PDB entry 8APA | electron microscopy, 3.70 A resolution | chains A1 and D1 of the 42 polymer chains in the assembly

[Chain A1]
Molecule: ATP synthase subunit alpha, mitochondrial
Organism: Trypanosoma brucei brucei
Reference sequence: Q9GS23 (ATPA_TRYBB); numbering as in UniProt (aligned over 1-584)
Sequence (584 residues; each row starts with the number of its first residue):
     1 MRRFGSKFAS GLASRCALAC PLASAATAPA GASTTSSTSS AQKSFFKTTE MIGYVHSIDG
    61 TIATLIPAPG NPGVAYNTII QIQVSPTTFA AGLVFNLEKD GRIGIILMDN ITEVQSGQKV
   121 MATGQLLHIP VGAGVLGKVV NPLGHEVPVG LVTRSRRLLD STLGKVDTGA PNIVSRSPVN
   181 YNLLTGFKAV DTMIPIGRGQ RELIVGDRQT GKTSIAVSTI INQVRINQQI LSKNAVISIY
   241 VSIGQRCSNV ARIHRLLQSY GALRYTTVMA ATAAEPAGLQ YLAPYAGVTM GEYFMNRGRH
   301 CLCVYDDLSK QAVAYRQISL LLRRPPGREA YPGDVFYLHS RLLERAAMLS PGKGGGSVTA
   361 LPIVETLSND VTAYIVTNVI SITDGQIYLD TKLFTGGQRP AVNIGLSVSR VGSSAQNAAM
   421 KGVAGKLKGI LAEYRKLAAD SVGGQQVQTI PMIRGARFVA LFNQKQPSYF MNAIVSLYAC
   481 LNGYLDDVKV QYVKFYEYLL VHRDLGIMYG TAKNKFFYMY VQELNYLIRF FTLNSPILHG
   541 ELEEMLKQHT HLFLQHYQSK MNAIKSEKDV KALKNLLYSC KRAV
Not modelled in the structure: 1-44, 151-160
Ion coordination: Mg2+: Thr-213 (together with ATP)
Ligand contacts: ATP (adenosine-5'-triphosphate): Arg-208, Gln-209, Thr-210, Gly-211, Lys-212, Thr-213, Ser-214, Phe-394, Arg-399, Pro-400, Gln-464, Lys-465
UniProt features mapped onto this chain:
  - binding site (ATP): Asp-207 to Ser-214, Gln-464
  - site: Leu-159, Asp-160 (Cleavage), Ser-407 (Required for activity)

[Chain D1]
Molecule: ATP synthase subunit beta, mitochondrial
Organism: Trypanosoma brucei brucei
Notes: EC 7.1.2.2
Reference sequence: Q9GPE9 (ATPB_TRYBB); residue numbers follow UniProt; this construct covers 1-519
Sequence (519 residues; each row starts with the number of its first residue):
     1 MLTRFRSAVL RGAVSITGAR AASTAPVADH KGRVGHVSQV IGAVVDVHFA DGVPPVLTAL
    61 DVVDKLGRDE PLTLEIVQHL DAHTGRCIAM QTTDLLKLKA KVVSTGGNIS VPVGRETLGR
   121 IFNVLGDAID QRGPVGEKLR MPIHAVAPKL ADQAAEDAVL TTGIKVIDLI LPYCKGGKIG
   181 LFGGAGVGKT VIIMELINNV AKGHGGFSVF AGVGERTREG TDLYLEMMQS KVIDLKGESK
   241 CVLVYGQMNE PPGARARVAQ SALTMAEYFR DVEGQDVLLF IDNIFRFTQA NSEVSALLGR
   301 IPAAVGYQPT LAEDLGQLQE RITSTTKGSI TSVQAVYVPA DDITDPAPAT TFSHLDATTV
   361 LDRAVAESGI YPAVNPLECA SRIMDPDVIS VDHYNVAQDV VQMLTKYREL QDIIAVLGID
   421 ELSEEDKLIV DRARKLVKFL SQPFQVAEVF TGMTGHYVQL DDTIDSFSGL LMGTYDQVPE
   481 MAFYMVGGIN SVLEKAKKMA EEAAELEKMR RARVAQASS
Not modelled in the structure: 1-26, 514-519
Ion coordination: Mg2+: Thr-190 (together with ADP)
Ligand contacts: ADP (adenosine-5'-diphosphate): Gly-184, Ala-185, Gly-186, Val-187, Gly-188, Lys-189, Thr-190, Val-191, Glu-219, Tyr-371, Phe-444, Ala-447, Phe-450, Thr-451
UniProt features mapped onto this chain:
  - binding site (ATP): Gly-184 to Val-191, Arg-216

[Interface between chain A1 and chain D1]
Contacting residue pairs (71; chain A1 residue first):
  His-56(A1) / His-79(D1)
  His-56(A1) / Leu-80(D1)
  His-56(A1) / Asp-81(D1)
  His-56(A1) / Ala-82(D1)
  Ser-57(A1) / His-79(D1)  hydrogen bond (side chain-backbone)
  Ser-57(A1) / Leu-80(D1)
  Ile-58(A1) / Gln-78(D1)
  Ile-58(A1) / His-79(D1)  hydrogen bond (backbone-backbone)
  Asp-59(A1) / Gln-78(D1)  hydrogen bond
  Asp-59(A1) / Arg-300(D1)  salt bridge
  Thr-61(A1) / Glu-313(D1)
  Gln-115(A1) / Pro-55(D1)
  Ser-116(A1) / His-79(D1)  hydrogen bond (backbone-side chain)
  Ser-116(A1) / Asp-81(D1)  hydrogen bond (side chain-backbone)
  Ser-116(A1) / Ala-82(D1)  hydrogen bond (side chain-backbone)
  Val-147(A1) / Leu-150(D1)  hydrophobic
  Pro-148(A1) / Ala-151(D1)
  Gly-150(A1) / Ala-151(D1)
  Arg-208(A1) / Ile-343(D1)
  Arg-208(A1) / Phe-352(D1)
  Arg-208(A1) / Glu-378(D1)  hydrogen bond (side chain-backbone)
  Gln-209(A1) / Ala-380(D1)
  Gln-245(A1) / Glu-320(D1)
  Arg-246(A1) / Glu-320(D1)
  Arg-246(A1) / Ser-353(D1)
  Arg-246(A1) / His-354(D1)
  Arg-246(A1) / Leu-355(D1)
  Arg-246(A1) / Asp-356(D1)  salt bridge
  Cys-247(A1) / Leu-150(D1)
  Cys-247(A1) / Gln-153(D1)
  Cys-247(A1) / Glu-320(D1)
  Ser-248(A1) / Gln-153(D1)  hydrogen bond
  Ala-251(A1) / Leu-150(D1)  hydrophobic
  Arg-252(A1) / Arg-382(D1)
  Arg-255(A1) / Gln-153(D1)
  Ala-273(A1) / Gly-316(D1)
  Ala-273(A1) / Glu-320(D1)
  Ala-273(A1) / His-354(D1)
  Ala-274(A1) / Glu-320(D1)
  Pro-276(A1) / Glu-313(D1)
  Ala-277(A1) / Glu-313(D1)  hydrogen bond (backbone-side chain)
  Lys-310(A1) / Ser-353(D1)
  Arg-316(A1) / Ala-304(D1)
  Gln-317(A1) / Pro-309(D1)
  Gln-317(A1) / Thr-310(D1)
  Gln-317(A1) / Glu-313(D1)  hydrogen bond
  Leu-320(A1) / Pro-309(D1)  hydrophobic
  Leu-321(A1) / Arg-300(D1)
  Leu-321(A1) / Thr-310(D1)
  Arg-323(A1) / Gly-299(D1)  hydrogen bond (side chain-backbone)
  Arg-323(A1) / Ile-301(D1)
  Glu-329(A1) / Ala-304(D1)
  Ala-330(A1) / Ala-303(D1)  hydrophobic
  Ala-330(A1) / Ala-304(D1)
  Leu-367(A1) / Thr-344(D1)
  Ser-368(A1) / Thr-344(D1)
  Thr-395(A1) / Leu-377(D1)
  Thr-395(A1) / Val-401(D1)
  Thr-395(A1) / Gln-402(D1)
  Thr-395(A1) / Thr-405(D1)  hydrogen bond
  Gly-396(A1) / Gln-402(D1)
  Gly-397(A1) / Gln-402(D1)
  Arg-399(A1) / Gln-398(D1)  hydrogen bond
  Val-442(A1) / Ile-413(D1)  hydrophobic
  Asn-575(A1) / Asp-392(D1)
  Tyr-578(A1) / Asn-395(D1)
  Tyr-578(A1) / Asp-399(D1)  hydrogen bond
  Lys-581(A1) / Gln-402(D1)
  Arg-582(A1) / Pro-386(D1)
  Arg-582(A1) / Val-391(D1)
  Arg-582(A1) / Asn-395(D1)
Also at the interface, not in a pair above, chain A1 (52 interface residues in all): Gly-60, Val-139, Val-149, Asn-249, Val-250, Glu-275, Val-313, Lys-392, Lys-571, Lys-574
Also at the interface, not in a pair above, chain D1 (52 interface residues in all): Ala-147, Pro-148, Ala-155, Lys-178, Leu-298, Pro-302, Ala-312, Gln-317, Thr-323, Ala-349, Val-360, Tyr-394

[Overview]
Chain A1 and chain D1 each contribute 52 residues to their interface; the contacts include 14 hydrogen bonds
and 2 salt bridges. Polar contacts include Asp-59(A1)/Arg-300(D1), Arg-246(A1)/Asp-356(D1) and
Ser-57(A1)/His-79(D1). Bound to chain A1: ATP. Ligands of chain D1: ADP.
Here chain A1 is ATP synthase subunit alpha, mitochondrial and chain D1 is ATP synthase subunit beta,
mitochondrial, both from Trypanosoma brucei brucei. Entry 8APA (rotational state 1a of the Trypanosoma brucei
mitochondrial ATP synthase dimer) was determined by electron microscopy (same publication as 8AP6, 8AP7, 8AP8,
8AP9, 8APB, 8APC and 7 further entries).
